6LFO - chains A and R of the 6 polymer chains in the assembly; structure by electron microscopy, 3.40 A resolution.

[Chain A]
Protein: Guanine nucleotide-binding protein G(i) subunit alpha-1
Source organism: Homo sapiens
UniProtKB: P63096 (GNAI1_HUMAN); numbering as in UniProt (aligned over 2-354)
Sequence (353 residues; each row starts with the number of its first residue):
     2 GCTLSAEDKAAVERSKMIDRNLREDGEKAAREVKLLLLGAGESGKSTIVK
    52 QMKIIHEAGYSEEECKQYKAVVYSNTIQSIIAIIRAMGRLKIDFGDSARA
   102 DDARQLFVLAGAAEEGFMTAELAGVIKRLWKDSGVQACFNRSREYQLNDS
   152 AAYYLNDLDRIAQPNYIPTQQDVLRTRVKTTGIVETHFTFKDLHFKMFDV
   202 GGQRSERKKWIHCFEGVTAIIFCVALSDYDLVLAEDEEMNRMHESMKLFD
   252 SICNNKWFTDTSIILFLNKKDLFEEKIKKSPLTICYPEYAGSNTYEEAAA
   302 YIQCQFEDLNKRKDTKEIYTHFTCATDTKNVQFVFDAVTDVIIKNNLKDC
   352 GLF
Unresolved in the structure: 2, 57-178
UniProt features mapped onto this chain:
  - region: Lys35 to Thr48 (G1 motif), Asp173 to Thr181 (G2 motif), Phe196 to Arg205 (G3 motif), Ile265 to Asp272 (G4 motif), Thr324 to Thr329 (G5 motif)
  - binding site (GTP): Glu43 to Thr48, Ser151, Leu175 to Thr181, Asp200 to Gln204, Asn269 to Asp272, Ala326
  - binding site (Mg(2+)): Ser47, Thr181
  - modified residue: Arg178 (ADP-ribosylarginine), Gln204 (Deamidated glutamine), Cys351 (ADP-ribosylcysteine)
  - lipidation: Gly2 (N-myristoyl glycine), Cys3 (S-palmitoyl cysteine)

[Chain R]
Protein: C-X-C chemokine receptor type 2
Source organism: Homo sapiens
UniProtKB: P25025 (CXCR2_HUMAN); residue numbers follow UniProt; this construct covers 1-360
Sequence (360 residues; numbered 1 to 360; the number before each row is that of its first residue):
     1 MEDFNMESDSFEDFWKGEDLSNYSYSSTLPPFLLDAAPCEPESLEINKYF
    51 VVIIYALVFLLSLLGNSLVMLVILYSRVGRSVTDVYLLNLALADLLFALT
   101 LPIWAASKVNGWIFGTFLCKVVSLLKEVNFYSGILLLACISVDRYLAIVH
   151 ATRTLTQKRYLVKFICLSIWGLSLLLALPVLLFRRTVYSSNVSPACYEDM
   201 GNNTANWRMLLRILPQSFGFIVPLLIMLFCYGFTLRTLFKAHMGQKHRAM
   251 RVIFAVVLIFLLCWLPYNLVLLADTLMRTQVIQETCERRNHIDRALDATE
   301 ILGILHSCLNPLIYAFIGQKFRHGLLKILAIHGLISKDSLPKDSRPSFVG
   351 SSSGHTSTTL
Unresolved in the structure: 1-25, 333-360
UniProt features mapped onto this chain:
  - site: Asp35, Ala36 (Microbial infection: Cleavage)
  - modified residue (Phosphoserine): Ser347, Ser351, Ser352, Ser353
  - glycosylation: Asn22 (N-linked (GlcNAc...) asparagine)
Cystine bridges: Cys39-Cys286, Cys119-Cys196

[Interface between chain A and chain R]
Contacting residue pairs (30; chain A residue first):
  Arg32(A) with Leu155(R); Thr156(R); Arg159(R)
  Asp193(A) with Thr152(R)
  Asp315(A) with Gln245(R)
  Tyr320(A) with His242(R)
  Phe336(A) with Thr152(R)
  Thr340(A) with Thr152(R)
  Asp341(A) with His242(R), salt bridge; Met243(R)
  Ile343(A) with Ala151(R)
  Ile344(A) with Ile148(R); Met243(R), hydrophobic
  Lys345(A) with Met243(R)
  Asn347(A) with Ala147(R), hydrogen bond (side chain-backbone)
  Leu348(A) with Ile148(R), hydrophobic; Leu238(R), hydrophobic; Ala249(R), hydrophobic
  Asp350(A) with Thr83(R)
  Cys351(A) with Thr83(R); Arg144(R), hydrogen bond
  Gly352(A) with Gly318(R), hydrogen bond (backbone-backbone)
  Leu353(A) with Arg144(R); Arg248(R), hydrogen bond (backbone-side chain); Val252(R); Ile253(R), hydrophobic
  Phe354(A) with Gln245(R); Arg248(R), hydrogen bond (backbone-side chain); Gly318(R); Gln319(R), hydrogen bond (backbone-backbone)
Interface residues without a listed pair, chain A (20 interface residues in all): Leu194, Glu318, Lys349
Interface residues without a listed pair, chain R (24 interface residues in all): Ser81, Asp84, Ala241, Ile317, Lys320

[In short]
20 residues of chain A face 24 of chain R across their interface; the contacts include 6 hydrogen bonds and 1
salt bridge. Polar pairs include Asp341(A)-His242(R), Asn347(A)-Ala147(R) and Cys351(A)-Arg144(R).
Here chain A is Guanine nucleotide-binding protein G(i) subunit alpha-1 and chain R is C-X-C chemokine
receptor type 2, both from Homo sapiens. Entry 6LFO (Cryo-EM structure of a class A GPCR monomer) was
determined by electron microscopy (same publication as 6LFL and 6LFM).
